4TSF - chains A and G of the 9 polymer chains in the assembly; structure by X-ray diffraction, 3.20 A resolution.

[Chain A]
Molecule: ATP synthase subunit alpha, mitochondrial
Source organism: Bos taurus
UniProtKB: P19483 (ATPA_BOVIN); residues 1-510 here correspond to UniProt positions 44-553 (UniProt number = residue number + 43)
Chain sequence (510 residues; row label = number of the first residue in the row):
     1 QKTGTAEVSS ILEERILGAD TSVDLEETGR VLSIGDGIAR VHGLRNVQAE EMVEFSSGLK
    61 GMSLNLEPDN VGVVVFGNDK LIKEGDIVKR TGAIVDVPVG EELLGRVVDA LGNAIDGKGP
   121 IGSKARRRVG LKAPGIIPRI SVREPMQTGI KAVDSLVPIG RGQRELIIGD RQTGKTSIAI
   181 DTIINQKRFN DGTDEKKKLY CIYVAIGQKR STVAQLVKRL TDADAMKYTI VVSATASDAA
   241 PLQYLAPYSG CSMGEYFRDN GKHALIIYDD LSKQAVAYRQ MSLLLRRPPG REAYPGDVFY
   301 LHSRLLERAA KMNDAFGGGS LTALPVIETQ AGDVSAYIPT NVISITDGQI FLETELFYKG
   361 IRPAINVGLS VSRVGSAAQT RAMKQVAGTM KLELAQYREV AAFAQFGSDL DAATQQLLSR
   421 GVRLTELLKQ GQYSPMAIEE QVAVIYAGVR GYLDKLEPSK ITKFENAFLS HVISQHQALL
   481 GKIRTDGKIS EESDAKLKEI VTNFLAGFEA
Not modelled in the structure: 1-23, 407-408
Ion coordination: Mg2+: Thr-176 (together with ATP)
Residues lining bound ligands: ATP (adenosine-5'-triphosphate): Asp-170, Arg-171, Gln-172, Thr-173, Gly-174, Lys-175, Thr-176, Ser-177, Glu-328, Phe-357, Arg-362, Pro-363, Gln-430, Gly-431, Gln-432
Swiss-Prot annotation at these positions:
  - binding site (ATP): Gln-172, Gly-174, Lys-175, Thr-176, Ser-177, Gln-430, Gln-432
  - binding site (Mg(2+)): Thr-176, Asp-269
  - site: Ser-370 (Required for activity)
  - modified residue: Gln-1 (Pyrrolidone carboxylic acid), Ser-10 (Phosphoserine), Ser-22 (Phosphoserine), Ser-33 (Phosphoserine), Ser-63 (Phosphoserine), Lys-80 (N6-acetyllysine), Lys-83 (N6-acetyllysine), Lys-89 (N6-acetyllysine), Thr-91 (Phosphothreonine), Lys-118 (N6-acetyllysine), Ser-123 (Phosphoserine), Lys-124 (N6-acetyllysine), Ser-141 (Phosphoserine), Arg-161 (Omega-N-methylarginine), Lys-187 (N6-acetyllysine), Lys-196 (N6-acetyllysine), Lys-197 (N6-acetyllysine), Lys-218 (N6-acetyllysine), Lys-262 (N6-acetyllysine), Lys-384 (N6-acetyllysine) and 6 more in UniProt
  - glycosylation: Ser-33 (O-linked (GlcNAc) serine)

[Chain G]
Molecule: ATP synthase subunit gamma, mitochondrial
Source organism: Bos taurus
UniProtKB: P05631 (ATPG_BOVIN); residues 1-273 here correspond to UniProt positions 26-298 (UniProt number = residue number + 25)
Chain sequence (273 residues; each row starts with the number of its first residue):
     1 ATLKDITRRL KSIKNIQKIT KSMKMVAAAK YARAERELKP ARVYGVGSLA LYEKADIKTP
    61 EDKKKHLIIG VSSDRGLCGA IHSSVAKQMK SEAANLAAAG KEVKIIGVGD KIRSILHRTH
   121 SDQFLVTFKE VGRRPPTFGD ASVIALELLN SGYEFDEGSI IFNRFRSVIS YKTEEKPIFS
   181 LDTISSAESM SIYDDIDADV LRNYQEYSLA NIIYYSLKES TTSEQSARMT AMDNASKNAS
   241 EMIDKLTLTF NRTRQAVITK ELIEIISGAA ALD
Not modelled in the structure: 50-70, 97-108, 151-161, 174-205, 273
Swiss-Prot annotation at these positions:
  - modified residue: Lys-14 (N6-acetyllysine), Lys-24 (N6-succinyllysine), Lys-30 (N6-acetyllysine), Lys-90 (N6-acetyllysine), Ser-121 (Phosphoserine), Lys-129 (N6-acetyllysine), Lys-172 (N6-acetyllysine), Lys-245 (N6-succinyllysine)

[How chain A and chain G interact]
Residue-residue contacts (13):
  Pro-289(A) with Ile-265(G), hydrophobic
  Gly-290(A) with Leu-262(G)
  Arg-291(A) with Ile-258(G)
  Ala-293(A) with Ile-265(G)
  Ala-402(A) with Ser-22(G)
  Phe-403(A) with Ser-22(G); Met-25(G), hydrophobic; Val-26(G), hydrophobic
  Phe-406(A) with Arg-133(G)
  Asp-409(A) with Lys-30(G), salt bridge; Arg-33(G), hydrogen bond (backbone-side chain); Arg-134(G)
  Leu-410(A) with Ala-29(G), hydrophobic
Also at the interface, not in a pair above, chain A (12 interface residues in all): Arg-286, Glu-292, Ala-331
Also at the interface, not in a pair above, chain G (14 interface residues in all): Lys-11, Ile-266, Leu-272

[In short]
12 residues of chain A and 14 residues of chain G are in contact; the contacts include 1 hydrogen bond and 1
salt bridge. Polar pairs include Asp-409(A)/Lys-30(G) and Asp-409(A)/Arg-33(G). Bound to chain A: ATP.
Here chain A is ATP synthase subunit alpha, mitochondrial and chain G is ATP synthase subunit gamma,
mitochondrial, both from Bos taurus. Entry 4TSF (The Pathway of Binding of the Intrinsically Disordered
Mitochondrial Inhibitor Protein to F1-ATPase) was determined by X-ray diffraction, deposited together with
4TT3.
